5S5O - chains D and E of the 6 polymer chains in the assembly; structure by X-ray diffraction, 2.30 A resolution.

# Chain D
Protein: Tubulin beta-2B chain
From: Bos taurus
UniProtKB: Q6B856 (TBB2B_BOVIN); the author numbering skips numbers that UniProt does not, so the offset changes along the chain: 1-42 = UniProt 1-42; 45-360 = UniProt 43-358; 369-455 = UniProt 359-445
Amino-acid sequence (445 residues; each row starts with the number of its first residue; note: 10 numbers in that range are skipped by the numbering (no residue carries them; nothing is unmodelled there)):
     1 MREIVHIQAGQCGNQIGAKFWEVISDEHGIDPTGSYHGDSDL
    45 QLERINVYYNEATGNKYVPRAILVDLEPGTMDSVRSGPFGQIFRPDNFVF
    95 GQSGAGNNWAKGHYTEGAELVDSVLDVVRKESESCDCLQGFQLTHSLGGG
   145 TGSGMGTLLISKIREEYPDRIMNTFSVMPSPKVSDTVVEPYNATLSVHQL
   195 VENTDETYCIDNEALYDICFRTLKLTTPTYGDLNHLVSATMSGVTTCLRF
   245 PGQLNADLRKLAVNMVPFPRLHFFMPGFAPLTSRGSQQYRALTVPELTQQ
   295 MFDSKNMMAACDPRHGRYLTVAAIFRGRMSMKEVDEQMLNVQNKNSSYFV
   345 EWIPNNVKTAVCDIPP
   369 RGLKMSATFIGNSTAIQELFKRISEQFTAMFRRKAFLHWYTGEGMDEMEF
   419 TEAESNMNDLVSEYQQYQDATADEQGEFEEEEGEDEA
Unresolved in the structure: 281-285, 442-455
Ion coordination: Mg2+: Q11 (together with GDP)
Small-molecule neighbours: GDP (guanosine-5'-diphosphate): G10, Q11, C12, Q15, I16, A99, N101, S140, G142, G143, G144, T145, G146, V171, P173, V177, S178, E183, N206, L209, Y224, L227, N228
UniProt features mapped onto this chain:
  - motif: M1 to I4 (MREI motif)
  - binding site (GTP): Q11, E71, S140, G144, T145, G146, N206, N228
  - binding site (Mg(2+)): E71
  - modified residue: S40 (Phosphoserine), T57 (Phosphothreonine), K60 (N6-acetyllysine), S174 (Phosphoserine), T287 (Phosphothreonine), T292 (Phosphothreonine), R320 (Omega-N-methylarginine), E448 (5-glutamyl polyglutamate)
  - cross-link (Glycyl lysine isopeptide (Lys-Gly)): K60 (interchain with G-Cter in ubiquitin), K326 (interchain with G-Cter in ubiquitin)

# Chain E
Protein: Stathmin-4
From: Rattus norvegicus
UniProtKB: P63043 (STMN4_RAT); residues 5-145 here correspond to UniProt positions 49-189 (UniProt number = residue number + 44)
Amino-acid sequence (143 residues; numbered 3 to 145; the number before each row is that of its first residue):
     3 MADMEVIELNKCTSGQSFEVILKPPSFDGVPEFNASLPRRRDPSLEEIQK
    53 KLEAAEERRKYQEAELLKHLAEKREHEREVIQKAIEENNNFIKMAKEKLA
   103 QKMESNKENREAHLAAMLERLQEKDKHAEEVRKNKELKEEASR
Unresolved in the structure: 3-5, 29-43, 144-145
Sequence notes: initiating methionine (3); expression tag (4)
UniProt features mapped onto this chain:
  - modified residue: S46 (Phosphoserine)

# Chain D / chain E interface
Residue-residue contacts - 27 pairs, chain D then chain E:
  Y108(D) - H129(E)  hydrogen bond
  Y108(D) - A130(E)  hydrophobic
  Y108(D) - V133(E)  hydrophobic
  Y108(D) - R134(E)  hydrogen bond (backbone-side chain)
  T109(D) - K137(E)
  A112(D) - R134(E)
  S155(D) - L123(E)
  K156(D) - D127(E)  salt bridge
  R158(D) - L123(E)
  E159(D) - L120(E)
  E159(D) - L123(E)
  E159(D) - Q124(E)
  E159(D) - D127(E)
  P162(D) - M119(E)
  D163(D) - R112(E)  salt bridge
  Q193(D) - K126(E)  hydrogen bond
  N197(D) - L123(E)
  N197(D) - K126(E)
  T409(D) - K140(E)  hydrogen bond (backbone-side chain)
  G410(D) - K137(E)
  E411(D) - V133(E)
  E411(D) - K137(E)  salt bridge
  G412(D) - V133(E)
  G412(D) - N136(E)
  G412(D) - K137(E)
  M413(D) - V133(E)
  E417(D) - H129(E)  salt bridge
Interface residues without a listed pair, chain E (15 interface residues in all): L116

# Overview
17 residues of chain D face 15 of chain E across their interface, with 4 hydrogen bonds and 4 salt bridges.
Polar contacts include K156(D)-D127(E), D163(D)-R112(E) and E411(D)-K137(E). Bound to chain D: GDP. From
UniProt: 8 GTP-binding residues and Mg2+-binding residue E71(D) on chain D.
Here chain D is Tubulin beta-2B chain (Bos taurus) and chain E is Stathmin-4 (Rattus norvegicus). Entry 5S5O
(Tubulin-Z27682767-complex) was determined by X-ray diffraction (same publication as 5S4L, 5S4M, 5S4N, 5S4O,
5S4P, 5S4Q and 52 further entries).
